Entry 1SID (X-ray diffraction, 3.65 A resolution); this record covers chains B and F of the 6 polymer chains in the assembly.

# Chain B (and F)
Name: Polyomavirus coat protein VP1
Organism: Mouse polyomavirus (strain p16 small-plaque)
Notes: chain F of this document is another copy of the same molecule, construct and numbering; everything in this record applies to it too
UniProt: P49302 (COA1_POVMP); numbering as in UniProt (aligned over 1-383)
Amino-acid sequence (383 residues; numbered 1 to 383; the number before each row is that of its first residue):
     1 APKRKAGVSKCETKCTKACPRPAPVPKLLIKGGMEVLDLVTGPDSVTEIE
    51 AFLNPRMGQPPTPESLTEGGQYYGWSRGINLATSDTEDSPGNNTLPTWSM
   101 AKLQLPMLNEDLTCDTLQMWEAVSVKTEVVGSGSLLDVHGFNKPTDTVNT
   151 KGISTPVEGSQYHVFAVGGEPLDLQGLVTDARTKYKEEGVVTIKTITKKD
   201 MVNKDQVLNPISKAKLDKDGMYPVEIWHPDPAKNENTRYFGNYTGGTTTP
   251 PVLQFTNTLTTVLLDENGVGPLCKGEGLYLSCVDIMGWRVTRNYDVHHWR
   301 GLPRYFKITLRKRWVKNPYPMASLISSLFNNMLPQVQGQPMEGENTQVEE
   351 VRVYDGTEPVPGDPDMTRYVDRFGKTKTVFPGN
Disordered / not traced: 1-16 (chain F: 1-17, 372-383)
Sequence notes: conflict Ala6 (Ser in P49302)

# Interface between chain B and chain F
Pairs across the interface (99; chain B residue first):
  Pro22(B) with Pro359(F), hydrophobic; Val360(F), hydrophobic
  Ala23(B) with Pro359(F); Val360(F), hydrogen bond (backbone-backbone)
  Pro24(B) with Thr357(F); Glu358(F)
  Val25(B) with Thr357(F); Glu358(F), hydrogen bond (backbone-backbone); Val360(F)
  Pro26(B) with Tyr354(F); Gly356(F)
  Lys27(B) with Tyr354(F); Asp355(F), hydrogen bond (backbone-backbone); Gly356(F), hydrogen bond (backbone-backbone); Thr357(F); Glu358(F)
  Leu28(B) with Arg352(F); Val353(F); Tyr354(F), hydrophobic
  Leu29(B) with Val353(F), hydrogen bond (backbone-backbone)
  Ile30(B) with Arg352(F); Val353(F), hydrogen bond (backbone-backbone)
  Lys31(B) with Glu350(F), salt bridge; Val351(F); Arg352(F); Asp365(F)
  Gly32(B) with Glu350(F); Val351(F), hydrogen bond (backbone-backbone)
  Gly33(B) with Glu350(F); Val351(F)
  Val36(B) with Val351(F), hydrophobic; Val353(F), hydrophobic
  Leu37(B) with Val351(F), hydrophobic
  Thr41(B) with Val353(F); Asp355(F)
  Ser45(B) with Tyr354(F); Asp355(F), hydrogen bond (backbone-side chain)
  Val46(B) with Arg352(F); Val353(F); Tyr354(F), hydrogen bond (backbone-backbone)
  Thr47(B) with Arg352(F); Val353(F)
  Glu48(B) with Glu350(F); Val351(F); Arg352(F), salt bridge; Tyr354(F)
  Ile49(B) with Glu350(F); Val351(F), hydrophobic
  Glu50(B) with Val348(F); Glu349(F), hydrogen bond (backbone-backbone); Glu350(F), hydrogen bond (backbone-backbone); Val351(F); Arg352(F), salt bridge
  Ala51(B) with Gln347(F); Val348(F), hydrophobic; Glu349(F)
  Phe52(B) with Met341(F); Gln347(F), hydrogen bond (backbone-side chain); Glu349(F)
  Leu53(B) with Gln339(F); Gln347(F)
  Asn54(B) with Gln339(F); Gln347(F)
  Arg56(B) with Gln339(F), hydrogen bond
  Met100(B) with Val336(F), hydrophobic; Gly338(F); Gln339(F), hydrogen bond (backbone-backbone)
  Ala101(B) with Gln339(F); Met341(F), hydrophobic
  Lys102(B) with Met341(F)
  Leu103(B) with Met341(F), hydrophobic; Val348(F), hydrophobic
  Met107(B) with Pro320(F), hydrophobic; Ser323(F)
  Glu110(B) with Pro320(F); Met321(F), hydrogen bond (side chain-backbone); Ala322(F), hydrogen bond (side chain-backbone); Ser323(F), hydrogen bond (side chain-backbone)
  Leu112(B) with Met321(F), hydrophobic
  Leu117(B) with Ile325(F), hydrophobic
  Pro171(B) with Leu333(F)
  Leu216(B) with Val336(F)
  Asp217(B) with Gln335(F); Val336(F); Gln337(F), hydrogen bond (backbone-backbone)
  Lys218(B) with Gln337(F)
  Asp219(B) with Gly338(F); Gln339(F)
  Lys274(B) with Phe329(F); Met332(F); Leu333(F)
  Gly275(B) with Asn330(F)
  Glu276(B) with Ser326(F)
  Asn317(B) with Ile325(F)
  Pro318(B) with Ile325(F), hydrophobic
  Tyr319(B) with Ile325(F), hydrophobic; Leu328(F), hydrophobic; Phe329(F), hydrophobic
  Met321(B) with Leu324(F), hydrophobic
Also at the interface, not in a pair above, chain B (56 interface residues in all): Met34, Pro43, Asp44, Gln104, Met119, Glu170, Lys215, Tyr279, Leu324, Ile325
Also at the interface, not in a pair above, chain F (35 interface residues in all): Pro334, Pro361

# In short
56 residues of chain B and 35 residues of chain F are in contact; the contacts include 18 hydrogen bonds and 3
salt bridges. Polar contacts include Lys31(B)-Glu350(F), Glu48(B)-Arg352(F) and Glu50(B)-Arg352(F).
Both chains are Polyomavirus coat protein VP1 (Mouse polyomavirus (strain p16 small-plaque)). Entry 1SID
(Murine polyomavirus complexed with 3'SIALYL lactose) was determined by X-ray diffraction, deposited together
with 1SIE.
